3IAM - chains 3 and 5 of the 8 polymer chains in the assembly; structure by X-ray diffraction, 3.10 A resolution.

== Chain 3 ==
Protein: NADH-quinone oxidoreductase subunit 3
Source organism: Thermus thermophilus
Notes: EC 1.6.99.5
UniProt: Q56223 (NQO3_THET8); residue numbers follow UniProt; this construct covers 1-783
Sequence (783 residues; row label = number of the first residue in the row):
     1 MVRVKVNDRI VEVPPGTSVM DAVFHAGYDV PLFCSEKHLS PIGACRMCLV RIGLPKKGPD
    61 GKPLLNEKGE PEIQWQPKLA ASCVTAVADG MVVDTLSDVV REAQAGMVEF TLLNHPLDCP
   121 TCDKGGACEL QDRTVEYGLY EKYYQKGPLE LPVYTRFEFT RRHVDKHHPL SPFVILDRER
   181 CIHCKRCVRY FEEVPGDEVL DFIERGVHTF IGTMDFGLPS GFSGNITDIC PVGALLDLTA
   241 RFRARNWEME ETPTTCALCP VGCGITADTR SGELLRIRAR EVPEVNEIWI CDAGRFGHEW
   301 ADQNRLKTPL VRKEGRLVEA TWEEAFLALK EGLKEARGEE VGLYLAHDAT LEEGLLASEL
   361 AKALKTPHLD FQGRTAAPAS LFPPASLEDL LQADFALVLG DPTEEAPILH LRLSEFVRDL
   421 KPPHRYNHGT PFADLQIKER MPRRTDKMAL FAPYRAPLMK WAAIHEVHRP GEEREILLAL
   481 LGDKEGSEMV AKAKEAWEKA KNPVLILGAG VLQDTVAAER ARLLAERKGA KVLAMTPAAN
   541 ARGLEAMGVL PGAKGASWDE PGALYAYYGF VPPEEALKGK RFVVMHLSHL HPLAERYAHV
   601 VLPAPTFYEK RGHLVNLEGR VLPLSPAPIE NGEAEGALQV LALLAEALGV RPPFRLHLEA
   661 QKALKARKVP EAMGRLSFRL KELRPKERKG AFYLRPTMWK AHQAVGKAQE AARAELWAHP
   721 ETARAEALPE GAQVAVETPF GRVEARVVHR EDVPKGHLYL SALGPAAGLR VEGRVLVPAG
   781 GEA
Not modelled in the structure: 56-72, 144-149, 778-783
Ion coordination: 2Fe-2S cluster Fe: C34, C45, C48, C83; 4Fe-4S cluster Fe site 1: H115, C119, C122, C128; 4Fe-4S cluster Fe site 2: C181, C184, C187, C230; 4Fe-4S cluster Fe site 3: C256, C259, C263, C291; Mg2+ near D302 (its only coordinating residue here)
Residues lining bound ligands:
  - 2Fe-2S cluster (FES): L32, F33, C34, S35, I42, G43, A44, C45, R46, M47, C48, C83
  - 4Fe-4S cluster (SF4), molecule 1: H115, P116, D118, C119, C122, K124, G125, C128, L130, Q131, R180, V232, G233
  - 4Fe-4S cluster (SF4), molecule 2: C181, I182, H183, C184, K185, R186, C187, F202, I211, C230, P231, V232, A234, L235
  - 4Fe-4S cluster (SF4), molecule 3: C256, L258, C259, V261, G262, C263, I290, C291, G294, P407, I408
Curated features (UniProtKB/Swiss-Prot):
  - binding site ([2Fe-2S] cluster): C34, C45, C48, C83
  - binding site ([4Fe-4S] cluster): H115, C119, C122, C128, C181, C184, C187, C230, C256, C259, C263, C291
  - mutagenesis: C256 (C256A: Decreases amount and stability of iron-sulfur center 4), C259 (C259A: Decreases amount and stability of iron-sulfur center 4), C263 (C263A: Decreases amount and stability of iron-sulfur center 4), C291 (C291A: Decreases amount and stability of iron-sulfur center 4)
What the authors report for this chain:
  - Mg2+ coordination: L274, D302

== Chain 5 ==
Protein: NADH-quinone oxidoreductase subunit 5
Source organism: Thermus thermophilus
Notes: EC 1.6.99.5
UniProt: Q56219 (NQO5_THET8); residues 1-207 here = UniProt positions 1-207
Sequence (207 residues; numbered 1 to 207; the number before each row is that of its first residue):
     1 MRLERVLEEA RAKGYPIEDN GLGNLWVVLP RERFKEEMAH YKAMGFNFLA DIVGLDYLTY
    61 PDPRPERFAV VYELVSLPGW KDGDGSRFFV RVYVPEEDPR LPTVTDLWGS ANFLEREVYD
   121 LFGIVFEGHP DLRKILTPED LEGHPLRKDY PLGETPTLFR EGRYIIPAEF RAALTGKDPG
   181 LTFYKGGSRK GYRSLWADLK KAREVKG
Not modelled in the structure: 197-207
Ion coordination: Mg2+ near H144 (its only coordinating residue here)

== How chain 3 and chain 5 interact ==
Contacting residue pairs (40):
  G27(3) with K190(5), hydrogen bond (backbone-side chain)
  D29(3) with G186(5); G187(5), hydrogen bond (side chain-backbone); K190(5), salt bridge
  V30(3) with Y184(5), hydrogen bond (backbone-side chain)
  P31(3) with Y184(5)
  L32(3) with Y184(5)
  E36(3) with F183(5)
  G126(3) with L181(5)
  A127(3) with L181(5); T182(5)
  C128(3) with T182(5)
  E129(3) with T182(5); F183(5)
  D132(3) with T182(5); R189(5), salt bridge
  R133(3) with T182(5), hydrogen bond; Y184(5), hydrogen bond (side chain-backbone)
  V135(3) with S188(5)
  E136(3) with G186(5); G187(5); S188(5), hydrogen bond (backbone-backbone); R189(5), salt bridge
  Y137(3) with G186(5); G187(5), hydrogen bond (side chain-backbone)
  E141(3) with Y192(5), hydrogen bond; S194(5), hydrogen bond
  Y143(3) with W196(5), hydrogen bond (side chain-backbone)
  N246(3) with L181(5)
  W247(3) with E169(5); F170(5); A172(5), hydrophobic
  E248(3) with F170(5)
  M249(3) with E169(5)
  E250(3) with I166(5); E169(5)
  R270(3) with F170(5)
  S271(3) with R163(5); Y164(5)
  G272(3) with Y164(5)
Other interface residues (no listed pair), chain 3 (31 interface residues in all): F24, Y28, R186, E251, F432, P628
Other interface residues (no listed pair), chain 5 (22 interface residues in all): G162, I165, K185, L195

== Summary ==
31 residues of chain 3 and 22 residues of chain 5 are in contact, with 10 hydrogen bonds and 3 salt bridges.
Among the polar pairs are D29(3)-K190(5), D132(3)-R189(5) and E136(3)-R189(5). Chain 3 binds 3 copies of
4Fe-4S cluster and 2Fe-2S cluster. From the paper: Mg2+ coordination by L274(3) and D302(3).
Chain 3 is NADH-quinone oxidoreductase subunit 3 and chain 5 is NADH-quinone oxidoreductase subunit 5, both
from Thermus thermophilus; the structure, Crystal structure of the hydrophilic domain of respiratory complex I
from Thermus thermophilus, reduced, 2 mol/ASU ..., was determined by X-ray diffraction (same publication as
3I9V and 3IAS).
